PDB entry 1YPH | X-ray diffraction, 1.34 A resolution | chains A and E of the 6 polymer chains in the assembly

[Chain A]
Protein: CHYMOTRYPSIN A, chain A
Organism: Bos taurus
Notes: EC 3.4.21.1
UniProt: P00766 (CTRA_BOVIN); numbering as in UniProt (aligned over 1-13)
Chain sequence (13 residues; numbered 1 to 13; the number before each row is that of its first residue):
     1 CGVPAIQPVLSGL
Disordered / not traced: 11-13

[Chain E]
Protein: CHYMOTRYPSIN A, chain C
Organism: Bos taurus
Notes: EC 3.4.21.1
UniProt: P00766 (CTRA_BOVIN); residue numbers follow UniProt; this construct covers 149-245
Chain sequence (97 residues; row label = number of the first residue in the row):
   149 ANTPDRLQQASLPLLSNTNCKKYWGTKIKDAMICAGASGVSSCMGDSGGP
   199 LVCKKNGAWTLVGIVSWGSSTCSTSTPGVYARVTALVNWVQQTLAAN
UniProt features mapped onto this chain:
  - active site: Ser195 (Charge relay system)
Disulfides: Cys168-Cys182, Cys191-Cys220

[Interface between chain A and chain E]
Contacting residue pairs (10):
  Cys1(A) - Ala206(E)
  Gly2(A) - Ala206(E)
  Gly2(A) - Trp207(E)  hydrogen bond (backbone-backbone)
  Val3(A) - Gly205(E)
  Val3(A) - Ala206(E)  hydrophobic
  Pro4(A) - Trp207(E)
  Val9(A) - Gln157(E)  hydrogen bond (backbone-side chain)
  Leu10(A) - Gln157(E)
  Leu10(A) - Ser159(E)
  Leu10(A) - Trp207(E)  hydrophobic
Other interface residues (no listed pair), chain A (7 interface residues in all): Pro8

[Summary]
7 residues of chain A face 5 of chain E across their interface; the contacts include 2 hydrogen bonds. Polar
contacts include Val9(A)-Gln157(E) and Gly2(A)-Trp207(E). Curated annotation (UniProt) lists active-site
residue Ser195(E) on chain E.
Chain A is CHYMOTRYPSIN A, chain A and chain E is CHYMOTRYPSIN A, chain C, both from Bos taurus; the
structure, High resolution structure of bovine alpha-chymotrypsin, was determined by X-ray diffraction.
